PDB entry 4R84 | X-ray diffraction, 1.70 A resolution | chain A

[Chain A]
Name: Sialyltransferase 0160
Organism: Photobacterium damselae
Notes: EC 2.4.99.1
UniProtKB: O66375 (O66375_9GAMM); numbering as in UniProt (aligned over 16-497)
Chain sequence (503 residues; numbered -5 to 497; the number before each row is that of its first residue; numbers below 1 keep their minus sign (Met-5 is residue -5)):
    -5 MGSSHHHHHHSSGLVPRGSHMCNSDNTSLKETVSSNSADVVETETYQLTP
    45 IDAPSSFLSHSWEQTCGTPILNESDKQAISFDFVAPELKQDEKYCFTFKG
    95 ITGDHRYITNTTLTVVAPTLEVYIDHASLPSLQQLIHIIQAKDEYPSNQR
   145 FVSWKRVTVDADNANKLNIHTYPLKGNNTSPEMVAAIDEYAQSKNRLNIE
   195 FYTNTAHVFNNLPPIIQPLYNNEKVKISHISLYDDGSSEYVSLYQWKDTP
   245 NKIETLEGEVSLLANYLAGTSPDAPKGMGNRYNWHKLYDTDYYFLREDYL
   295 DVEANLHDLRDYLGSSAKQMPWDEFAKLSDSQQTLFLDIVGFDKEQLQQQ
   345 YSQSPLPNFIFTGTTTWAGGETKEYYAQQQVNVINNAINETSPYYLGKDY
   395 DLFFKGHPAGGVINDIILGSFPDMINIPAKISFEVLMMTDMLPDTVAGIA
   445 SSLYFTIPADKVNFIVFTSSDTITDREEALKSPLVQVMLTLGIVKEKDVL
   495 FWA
Not modelled in the structure: -5 to 23
Construct notes: expression tag (-5 to 15)
Cystine bridges: Cys60-Cys89
Bound ions: Ca2+: Tyr345, Ser348, Leu350, Asn352, Asp395
Ligand contacts: cmp-3fneuac (CSF; cytidine-5'-monophosphate-3-fluoro-N-acetyl-neuraminic acid): Ser122, Arg150, Thr356, Gly357, Thr358, Thr359, Lys399, Gly400, His401, Pro402, Ile425, Ser426, Phe427, Glu428, Ile443, Ala444, Ser445, Ser446, Leu447, Thr462
What the authors report for this chain:
  - Ca2+ coordination: Tyr345, Asn352, Asp395
  - binding site for cmp-3fneuac: Arg150, Gly357, Lys399, His401, Ala444, Ser445, Ser446
  - catalytic residues: Asp229 (proposed by the authors, not directly observed)
  - conformationally variable residues (loop rearrangement): Trp361

[Summary]
Bound to chain A: cmp-3fneuac. The Ca2+ site is built by Tyr345, Ser348, Leu350, Asn352 and Asp395. The paper
reports the catalytic residue Asp229; a binding site for cmp-3fneuac at Arg150, Gly357 and Lys399 among
others.
Chain A is Sialyltransferase 0160 (Photobacterium damselae); the structure, Crystal structure of
Sialyltransferase from Photobacterium damsela with CMP-3F(a)Neu5Ac bound, was determined by X-ray diffraction,
deposited together with 4R83 and 4R9V.
